PDB entry 4E14 | X-ray diffraction, 1.64 A resolution | chain A

# Chain A
Protein: kynurenine formamidase
Source organism: Drosophila melanogaster
Notes: EC 3.5.1.9
UniProt: Q9VMC9 (Q9VMC9_DROME); residue numbers follow UniProt; this construct covers 1-300
Sequence (303 residues; each row starts with the number of its first residue; numbers below 1 keep their minus sign (Ala-2 is residue -2)):
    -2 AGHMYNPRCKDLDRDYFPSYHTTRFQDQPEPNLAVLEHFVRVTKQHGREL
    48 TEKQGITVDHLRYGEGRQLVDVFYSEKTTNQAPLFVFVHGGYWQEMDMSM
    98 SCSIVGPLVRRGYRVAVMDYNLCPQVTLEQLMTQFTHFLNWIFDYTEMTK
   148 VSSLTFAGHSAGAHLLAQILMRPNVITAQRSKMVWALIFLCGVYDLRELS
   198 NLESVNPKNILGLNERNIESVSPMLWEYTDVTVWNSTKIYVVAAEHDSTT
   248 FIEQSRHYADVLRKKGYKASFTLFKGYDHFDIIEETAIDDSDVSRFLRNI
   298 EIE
Not modelled in the structure: -2 to -1, 300
Sequence notes: expression tag (-2 to 0)
Modified residues: Ser157 (o-benzylsulfonyl-serine; SEB)
Ion coordination: Na+ near Ser150 (its only coordinating residue here)
UniProt features mapped onto this chain:
  - motif: His86 to Trp90 (HGGXW)
  - active site: Asp244, His276

# Overview
From UniProt: active-site residues Asp244 and His276.
Chain A is kynurenine formamidase (Drosophila melanogaster); the structure, Crystal structure of kynurenine
formamidase conjugated with phenylmethylsulfonyl fluoride, was determined by X-ray diffraction, deposited
together with 4E11 and 4E15.
